Entry 9ATO (electron microscopy, 3.20 A resolution); this record covers chains A and L of the 6 polymer chains in the assembly.

# Chain A
Protein: Spike glycoprotein
Organism: Severe acute respiratory syndrome coronavirus 2
Reference sequence: P0DTC2 (SPIKE_SARS2); aligned to UniProt positions 14-1207 over residues 14-1207 (the alignment contains insertions or deletions, so no single offset holds)
Sequence (1230 residues; numbered 14 to 1243; the number before each row is that of its first residue):
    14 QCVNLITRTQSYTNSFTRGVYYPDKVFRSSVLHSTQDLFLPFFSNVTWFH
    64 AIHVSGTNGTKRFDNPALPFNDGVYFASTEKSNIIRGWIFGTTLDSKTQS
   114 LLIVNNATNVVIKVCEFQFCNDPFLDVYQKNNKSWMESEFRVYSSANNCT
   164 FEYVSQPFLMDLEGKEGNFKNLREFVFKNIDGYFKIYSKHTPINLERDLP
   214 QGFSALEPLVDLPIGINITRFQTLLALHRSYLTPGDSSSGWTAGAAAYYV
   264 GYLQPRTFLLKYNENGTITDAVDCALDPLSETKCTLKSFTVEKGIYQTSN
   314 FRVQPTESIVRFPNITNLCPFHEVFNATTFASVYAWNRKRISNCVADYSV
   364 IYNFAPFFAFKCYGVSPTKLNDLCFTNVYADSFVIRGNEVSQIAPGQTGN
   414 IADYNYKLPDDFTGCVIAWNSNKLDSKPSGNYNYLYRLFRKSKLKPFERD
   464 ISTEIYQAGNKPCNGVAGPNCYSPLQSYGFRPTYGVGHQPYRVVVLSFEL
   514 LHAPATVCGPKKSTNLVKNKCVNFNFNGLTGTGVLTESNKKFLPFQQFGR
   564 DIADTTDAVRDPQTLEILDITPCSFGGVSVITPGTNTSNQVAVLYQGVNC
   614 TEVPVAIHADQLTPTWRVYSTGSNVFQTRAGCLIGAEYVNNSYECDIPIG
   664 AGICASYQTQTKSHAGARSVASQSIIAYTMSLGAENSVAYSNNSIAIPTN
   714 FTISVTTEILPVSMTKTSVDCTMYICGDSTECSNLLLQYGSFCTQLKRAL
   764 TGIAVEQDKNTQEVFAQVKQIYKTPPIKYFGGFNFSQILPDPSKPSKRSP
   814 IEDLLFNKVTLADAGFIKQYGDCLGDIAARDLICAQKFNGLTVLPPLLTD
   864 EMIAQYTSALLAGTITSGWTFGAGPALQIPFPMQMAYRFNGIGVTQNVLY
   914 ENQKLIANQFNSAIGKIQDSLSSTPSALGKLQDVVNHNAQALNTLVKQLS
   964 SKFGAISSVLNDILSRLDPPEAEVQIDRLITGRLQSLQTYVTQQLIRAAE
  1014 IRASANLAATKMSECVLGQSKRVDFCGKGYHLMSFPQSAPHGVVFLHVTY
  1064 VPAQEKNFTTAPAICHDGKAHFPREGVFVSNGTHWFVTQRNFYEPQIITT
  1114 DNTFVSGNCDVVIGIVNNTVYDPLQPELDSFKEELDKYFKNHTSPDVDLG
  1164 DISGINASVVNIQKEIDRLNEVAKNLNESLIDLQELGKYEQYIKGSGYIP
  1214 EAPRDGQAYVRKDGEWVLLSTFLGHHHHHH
Unresolved in the structure: 69-74, 141-148, 175-182, 246-251, 617-636, 672-686, 824-849, 1144-1243
Construct notes: variant I19 (Thr in P0DTC2), S24 (Ala27 in P0DTC2), A80 (Val83 in P0DTC2), D139 (Gly142 in P0DTC2), Q142 (His146 in P0DTC2), E179 (Gln183 in P0DTC2), E209 (Val213 in P0DTC2), H335 (Gly339 in P0DTC2), T342 (Arg346 in P0DTC2), I364 (Leu368 in P0DTC2), F367 (Ser371 in P0DTC2), P369 (Ser373 in P0DTC2), F371 (Ser375 in P0DTC2), A372 (Thr376 in P0DTC2), N401 (Asp405 in P0DTC2), S404 (Arg408 in P0DTC2), N413 (Lys417 in P0DTC2), K436 (Asn440 in P0DTC2), P441 (Val445 in P0DTC2), S442 (Gly446 in P0DTC2), K456 (Asn460 in P0DTC2), N473 (Ser477 in P0DTC2), K474 (Thr478 in P0DTC2), A480 (Glu484 in P0DTC2), P482 (Phe486 in P0DTC2), S486 (Phe490 in P0DTC2), R494 (Gln498 in P0DTC2), Y497 (Asn501 in P0DTC2), H501 (Tyr505 in P0DTC2), G610 (Asp614 in P0DTC2), Y651 (His655 in P0DTC2), K675 (Asn679 in P0DTC2), H677 (Pro681 in P0DTC2), K760 (Asn764 in P0DTC2), Y792 (Asp796 in P0DTC2), H950 (Gln954 in P0DTC2), K965 (Asn969 in P0DTC2); engineered mutation A678 (Arg682 in P0DTC2), G679 (Arg683 in P0DTC2), P813 (Phe817 in P0DTC2), P888 (Ala892 in P0DTC2), P895 (Ala899 in P0DTC2), P938 (Ala942 in P0DTC2), P982 (Lys986 in P0DTC2), P983 (Val987 in P0DTC2); expression tag (1208-1243)
Curated features (UniProtKB/Swiss-Prot):
  - glycosylation (N-linked (GlcNAc...) asparagine): N17 (complex), N122 (hybrid)
Disulfides: C15-C133, C128-C162, C287-C297, C332-C357, C375-C428, C387-C521, C476-C484, C534-C586, C613-C645, C658-C667, C734-C756, C739-C745, C1028-C1039, C1078-C1122
Glycans and other covalent adducts: N-acetylglucosamine (NAG) linked to N278, N327, N705, N713, N797, N1070, N1094, N1130

# Chain L
Protein: Nanosota-3C
Organism: Vicugna pacos
Sequence (136 residues; row label = number of the first residue in the row):
     1 QVQLQESGGGLVQAGGSLRLSCAASGSIFSPNTMGWFRQALGKQREGVAF
    51 ISSIASTSYWLPVKGRFTITRDNTKNTVHLQMNSLIPEDTAVYYCYAVDK
   101 SQDYWGQGTQVTVSSGGQHHHHHHGAYPYDVPDYAS
Unresolved in the structure: 116-136
Disulfides: C22-C95

# How chain A and chain L interact
Contacting residue pairs (26; chain A residue first):
  F343(A) with Q102(L)
  A344(A) with Q102(L)
  S345(A) with D103(L), hydrogen bond
  Y347(A) with Y96(L), hydrogen bond; V98(L)
  A348(A) with S101(L)
  W349(A) with S101(L)
  N350(A) with S101(L); Q102(L)
  Y445(A) with Q44(L); R45(L)
  N446(A) with R45(L), hydrogen bond; W105(L), hydrogen bond (backbone-side chain)
  R462(A) with K100(L)
  I464(A) with P31(L); D99(L)
  T466(A) with F50(L); S58(L); W60(L)
  G478(A) with S58(L); Y59(L), hydrogen bond (backbone-backbone)
  V479(A) with Y59(L)
  A480(A) with Y59(L), hydrogen bond (backbone-backbone); W60(L); L61(L); P62(L)
Other interface residues (no listed pair), chain A (19 interface residues in all): T342, L448, I468, L488
Other interface residues (no listed pair), chain L (23 interface residues in all): T33, F37, Q39, K43, T57, K64

# Summary
19 residues of chain A and 23 residues of chain L are in contact; the contacts include 6 hydrogen bonds. Polar
contacts include S345(A)-D103(L), Y347(A)-Y96(L) and N446(A)-R45(L). Covalently linked N-acetylglucosamine: at
N278(A), N327(A), N705(A), N713(A), N797(A) and N1070(A) and 2 more.
Chain A is Spike glycoprotein (Severe acute respiratory syndrome coronavirus 2) and chain L is Nanosota-3C
(Vicugna pacos); the structure, XBB.1.5 spike/Nanosota-3C complex, was determined by electron microscopy
together with 9ATP from the same study.
